Entry 5WLJ (X-ray diffraction, 1.60 A resolution); this record covers chains A and B.

Chain A (and B):
Molecule: De Novo Metal Binding Helical Bundle
Notes: chain B of this document is another copy of the same molecule, construct and numbering; everything in this record applies to it too
Sequence (28 residues; numbered 0 to 27; the number before each row is that of its first residue; numbering starts at 0):
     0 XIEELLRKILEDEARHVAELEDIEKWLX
Modified residues: ACE (acetyl group) at position 0; NH2 (amino group) at position 27
Ion coordination: Zn2+ site 1: Asp11, His15 (shared with Asp11(B) of chain B); Zn2+ site 2: Asp11 (shared with His15(B) of chain B); Zn2+ site 3: Glu12, His15 (shared with Glu12(B), His15(B) of chain B); Zn2+ site 4: Glu20, Asp21 (shared with Asp21(B) of chain B)
From the paper describing this entry:
  - Zn2+ coordination: His15

How chain A and chain B interact:
Residue-residue contacts - 32 pairs, chain A then chain B:
  Ile1(A) - Leu26(B)  hydrophobic
  Glu2(A) - Glu23(B)
  Glu2(A) - Leu26(B)
  Glu2(A) - NH2_27(B)
  Leu5(A) - Leu19(B)  hydrophobic
  Leu5(A) - Ile22(B)  hydrophobic
  Leu5(A) - Glu23(B)
  Leu5(A) - Leu26(B)  hydrophobic
  Arg6(A) - Glu20(B)  salt bridge
  Arg6(A) - Glu23(B)  salt bridge
  Ile8(A) - Leu19(B)  hydrophobic
  Leu9(A) - Val16(B)
  Leu9(A) - Leu19(B)  hydrophobic
  Leu9(A) - Glu20(B)
  Leu9(A) - Glu23(B)
  Glu12(A) - Glu12(B)
  Glu12(A) - His15(B)  salt bridge
  Glu12(A) - Val16(B)
  Ala13(A) - Val16(B)
  His15(A) - Glu12(B)  salt bridge
  Val16(A) - Leu9(B)
  Val16(A) - Glu12(B)
  Val16(A) - Ala13(B)
  Leu19(A) - Leu5(B)  hydrophobic
  Leu19(A) - Ile8(B)  hydrophobic
  Leu19(A) - Leu9(B)
  Glu20(A) - Leu9(B)
  Ile22(A) - Leu5(B)  hydrophobic
  Glu23(A) - Arg6(B)
  Glu23(A) - Leu9(B)
  Leu26(A) - Ile1(B)  hydrophobic
  Leu26(A) - Leu5(B)  hydrophobic

In short:
Chain A and chain B each contribute 15 residues to their interface; the contacts include 4 salt bridges. Polar
contacts include Arg6(A)-Glu20(B), Arg6(A)-Glu23(B) and Glu12(A)-His15(B). Asp11(A) and His15(A) coordinate
Zn2+ site 1. Glu12(A) and His15(A) coordinate Zn2+ site 3. From the paper: Zn2+ coordination by His15(A).
Both chains are De Novo Metal Binding Helical Bundle. Entry 5WLJ (De Novo Design of Polynuclear Transition
Metal Clusters in Helix Bundles-4EH1) was determined by X-ray diffraction (same publication as 5WLK, 5WLL and
5WLM).
